8EIH - chains B and C of the 5 polymer chains in the assembly; structure by electron microscopy, 3.04 A resolution.

[Chain B (and C)]
Name: DNA (cytosine-5)-methyltransferase 3B
Organism: Homo sapiens
Notes: EC 2.1.1.37; chain C of this document is another copy of the same molecule, construct and numbering; everything in this record applies to it too
Reference sequence: Q9UBC3 (DNM3B_HUMAN); residues 206-853 here = UniProt positions 206-853
Chain sequence (650 residues; row label = number of the first residue in the row):
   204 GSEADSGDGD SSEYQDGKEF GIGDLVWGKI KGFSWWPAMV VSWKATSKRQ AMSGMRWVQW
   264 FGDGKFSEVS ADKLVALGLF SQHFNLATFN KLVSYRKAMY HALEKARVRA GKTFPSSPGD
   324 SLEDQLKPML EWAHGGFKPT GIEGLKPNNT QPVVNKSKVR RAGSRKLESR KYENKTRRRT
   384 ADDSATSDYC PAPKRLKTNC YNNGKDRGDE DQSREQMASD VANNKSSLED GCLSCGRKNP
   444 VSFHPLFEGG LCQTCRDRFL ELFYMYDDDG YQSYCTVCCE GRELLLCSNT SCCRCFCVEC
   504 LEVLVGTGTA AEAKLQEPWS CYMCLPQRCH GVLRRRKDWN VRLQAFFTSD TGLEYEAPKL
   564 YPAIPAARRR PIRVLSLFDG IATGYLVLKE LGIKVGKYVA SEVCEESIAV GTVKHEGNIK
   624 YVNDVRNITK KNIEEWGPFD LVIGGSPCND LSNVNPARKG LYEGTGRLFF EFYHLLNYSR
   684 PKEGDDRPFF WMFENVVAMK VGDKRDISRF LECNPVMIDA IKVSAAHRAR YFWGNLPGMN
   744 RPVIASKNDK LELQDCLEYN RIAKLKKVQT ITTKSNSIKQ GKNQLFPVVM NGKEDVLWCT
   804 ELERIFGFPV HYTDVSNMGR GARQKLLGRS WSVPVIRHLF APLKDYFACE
Not modelled in the structure: 204-413, 775-784 (chain C: 204-414, 609-620, 650-655, 724-730, 748-834)
Differences from the reference sequence: expression tag (204-205)
Metal / ion sites: Zn2+ site 1: C435, C438, C455, C458; Zn2+ site 2: C478, C481, C500, C503; Zn2+ site 3: C490, C495, C524, C527
Ligand contacts: S-adenosylhomocysteine (SAH): F581, D582, G583, I584, T586, S604, E605, V606, C607, D627, V628, G648, P650, L671, R832, S833, W834
Curated features (UniProtKB/Swiss-Prot):
  - zinc finger: G434 to E464 (GATA-type), Q475 to R531 (PHD-type)
  - active site: C651
  - binding site (S-adenosyl-L-methionine): D582 to T586, E605, D627 to R629, R832 to W834
  - modified residue: S209 (Phosphoserine), R410 (Citrulline)
  - cross-link: K617 (Glycyl lysine isopeptide (Lys-Gly) (interchain with G-Cter in SUMO2))
  - natural variant: S270 (S270P: In ICF1), C527 (C527R: In FSHD4), A585 (A585T: In ICF1; A585V: In ICF1), A603 (A603T: In ICF1), V606 (V606A: In ICF1), G663 (G663S: In ICF1), L664 (L664P: In ICF1), P691 (P691L: In FSHD4), V699 (V699G: In ICF1), V726 (V726G: In ICF1), A766 (A766P: In ICF1), E806 (E806ESTP: In ICF1), 5 further natural variant entries in UniProt
From the paper describing this entry:
  - mutagenesis - K276A, Y467A/F550A (2.0- fold), F550A (1.8-fold): increased catalytic activity
  - mutagenesis - Y467A: unchanged catalytic activity
  - mutagenesis - Y467A, Y467A/F550A, F550A: decreased stability
  - contacts within the chain: D470-R661 (hydrogen bond), Y477-R661 (hydrogen bond)
  - disease-associated variants - S270P (3.5-fold): increased catalytic activity
  - conformationally variable residues (loop rearrangement, order/disorder transition): V606 to G620, K662 to Y665, A748 to W801
  - self-association interface (contacts with another copy of this molecule): Y681

[How chain B and chain C interact]
Contacting residue pairs (26; chain B residue first):
  R629(B) - R708(C)
  R629(B) - R712(C)
  N630(B) - R708(C)
  Y665(B) - G669(C)
  Y665(B) - R670(C)
  Y665(B) - F673(C)  hydrophobic
  E666(B) - E666(C)
  E666(B) - G667(C)
  R670(B) - G669(C)
  R670(B) - F673(C)
  R670(B) - D706(C)  salt bridge
  F673(B) - F673(C)  hydrophobic
  F673(B) - F713(C)
  E674(B) - R712(C)  salt bridge
  E674(B) - F713(C)
  Y676(B) - Y676(C)  hydrophobic
  Y676(B) - H677(C)
  H677(B) - Y676(C)  hydrogen bond
  H677(B) - F713(C)
  N680(B) - N680(C)
  Y681(B) - E715(C)  hydrogen bond
  D709(B) - R629(C)  salt bridge
  R712(B) - R629(C)
  R712(B) - E674(C)  salt bridge
  F713(B) - H677(C)
  E715(B) - Y681(C)
Also at the interface, not in a pair above, chain C (19 interface residues in all): K633, T668, D709

[Overview]
15 residues of chain B face 19 of chain C across their interface; the contacts include 2 hydrogen bonds and 4
salt bridges. Among the polar pairs are R670(B)-D706(C), E674(B)-R712(C) and D709(B)-R629(C). From the paper:
K276A, Y467A/F550A and F550A of chain B, among others, increase catalytic activity; conformational variability
at V606(B), K662(B) and A748(B); 5 substitutions were tested in all.
Chain B and chain C are both DNA (cytosine-5)-methyltransferase 3B (Homo sapiens); the structure, Cryo-EM
structure of human DNMT3B homo-tetramer (form I), was determined by electron microscopy, deposited together
with 8EII, 8EIJ and 8EIK.
